PDB entry 8PFJ | electron microscopy, 3.40 A resolution | chains J and H of the 9 polymer chains in the assembly

== Chain J ==
Protein: DNA-directed RNA polymerase subunit beta'
Source organism: Escherichia coli
Notes: EC 2.7.7.6
UniProt: P0A8T7 (RPOC_ECOLI); residues 2-1407 here = UniProt positions 2-1407
Chain sequence (1416 residues; each row starts with the number of its first residue):
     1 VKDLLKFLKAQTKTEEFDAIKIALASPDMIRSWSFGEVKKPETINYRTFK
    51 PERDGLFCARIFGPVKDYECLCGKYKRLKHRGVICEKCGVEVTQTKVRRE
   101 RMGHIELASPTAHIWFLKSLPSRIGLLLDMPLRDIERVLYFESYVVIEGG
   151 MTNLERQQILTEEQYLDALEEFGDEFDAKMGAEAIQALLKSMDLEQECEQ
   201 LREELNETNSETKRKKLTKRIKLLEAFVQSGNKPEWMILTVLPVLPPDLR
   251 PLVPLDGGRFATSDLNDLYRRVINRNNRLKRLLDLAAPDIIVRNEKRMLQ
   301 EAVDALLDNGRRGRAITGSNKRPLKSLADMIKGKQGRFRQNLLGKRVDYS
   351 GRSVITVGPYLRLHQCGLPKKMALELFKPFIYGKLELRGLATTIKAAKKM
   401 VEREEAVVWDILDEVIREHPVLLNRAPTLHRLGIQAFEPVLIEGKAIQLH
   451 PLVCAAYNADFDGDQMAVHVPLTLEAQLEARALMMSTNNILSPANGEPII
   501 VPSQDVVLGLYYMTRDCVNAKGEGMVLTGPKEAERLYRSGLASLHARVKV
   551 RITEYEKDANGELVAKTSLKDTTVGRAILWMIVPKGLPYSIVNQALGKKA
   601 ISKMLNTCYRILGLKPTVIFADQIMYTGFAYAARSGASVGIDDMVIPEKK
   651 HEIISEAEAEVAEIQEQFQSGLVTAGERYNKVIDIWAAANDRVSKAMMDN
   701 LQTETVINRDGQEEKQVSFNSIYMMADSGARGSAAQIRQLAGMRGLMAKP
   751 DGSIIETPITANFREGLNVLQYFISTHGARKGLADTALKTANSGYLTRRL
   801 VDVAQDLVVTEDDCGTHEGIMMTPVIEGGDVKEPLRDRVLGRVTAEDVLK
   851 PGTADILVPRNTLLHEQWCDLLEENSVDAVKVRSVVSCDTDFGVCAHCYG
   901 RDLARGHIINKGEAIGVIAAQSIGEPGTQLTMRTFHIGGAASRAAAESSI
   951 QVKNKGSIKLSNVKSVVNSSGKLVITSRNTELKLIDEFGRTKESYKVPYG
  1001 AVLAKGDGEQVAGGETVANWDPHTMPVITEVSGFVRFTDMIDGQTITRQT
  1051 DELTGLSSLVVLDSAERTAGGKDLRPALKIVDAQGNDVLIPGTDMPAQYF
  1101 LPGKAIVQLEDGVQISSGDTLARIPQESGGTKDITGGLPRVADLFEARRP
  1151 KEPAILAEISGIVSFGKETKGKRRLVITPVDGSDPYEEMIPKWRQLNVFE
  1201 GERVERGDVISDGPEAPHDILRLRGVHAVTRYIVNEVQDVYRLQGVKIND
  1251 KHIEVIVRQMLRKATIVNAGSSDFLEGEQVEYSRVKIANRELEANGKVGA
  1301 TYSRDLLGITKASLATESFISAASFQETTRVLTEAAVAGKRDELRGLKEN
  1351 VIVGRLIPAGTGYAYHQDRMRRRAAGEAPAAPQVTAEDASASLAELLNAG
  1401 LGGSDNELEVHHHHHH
Disordered / not traced: 1-14, 936-946, 1127-1133, 1376-1416
Differences from the reference sequence: expression tag (1, 1408-1416)
UniProt features mapped onto this chain:
  - binding site (Zn(2+)): Cys70, Cys72, Cys85, Cys88, Cys814, Cys888, Cys895, Cys898
  - binding site (Mg(2+)): Asp460, Asp462, Asp464
  - modified residue: Lys983 (N6-acetyllysine)
  - mutagenesis: Gln504 (Q504P: Resistant to antibiotics salinamide A and B), Asn690 (N690D: Resistant to antibiotics salinamide A and B), Met697 (M697V: Resistant to antibiotics salinamide A and B), Ala735 (A735T: Resistant to antibiotics salinamide A and B), Arg738 (R738C/H/P/S: Resistant to antibiotics salinamide A and B), Ala748 (A748E: Resistant to antibiotics salinamide A and B), Pro758 (P758S/T: Resistant to antibiotics salinamide A and B), Phe763 (F763C: Resistant to antibiotics salinamide A and B), Ser775 (S775A: Resistant to antibiotics salinamide A and B), Ala779 (A779T/V: Resistant to antibiotics salinamide A and B), Arg780 (R780C: Resistant to antibiotics salinamide A and B), Gly782 (G782A/C: Resistant to antibiotics salinamide A and B), 1 further mutagenesis entry in UniProt

== Chain H ==
Protein: DNA-directed RNA polymerase subunit alpha
Source organism: Escherichia coli
Notes: EC 2.7.7.6
UniProt: P0A7Z4 (RPOA_ECOLI); residue numbers follow UniProt; this construct covers 1-329
Chain sequence (329 residues; numbered 1 to 329; the number before each row is that of its first residue):
     1 MQGSVTEFLKPRLVDIEQVSSTHAKVTLEPLERGFGHTLGNALRRILLSS
    51 MPGCAVTEVEIDGVLHEYSTKEGVQEDILEILLNLKGLAVRVQGKDEVIL
   101 TLNKSGIGPVTAADITHDGDVEIVKPQHVICHLTDENASISMRIKVQRGR
   151 GYVPASTRIHSEEDERPIGRLLVDACYSPVERIAYNVEAARVEQRTDLDK
   201 LVIEMETNGTIDPEEAIRRAATILAEQLEAFVDLRDVRQPEVKEEKPEFD
   251 PILLRPVDDLELTVRSANCLKAEAIHYIGDLVQRTEVELLKTPNLGKKSL
   301 TEIKDVLASRGLSLGMRLENWPPASIADE
Disordered / not traced: 1-2, 234-329
UniProt features mapped onto this chain:
  - region: Glu162 to Glu165 (Required for interaction with Crp at class II promoters)
  - modified residue: Arg265 (ADP-ribosylarginine), Lys297 (N6-acetyllysine), Lys298 (N6-acetyllysine)
  - mutagenesis: Arg45 (R45C: In rpoA112; temperature-sensitive, blocks RNA polymerase assembly), Glu162 to Glu165 (5-fold decrease in CRP-class II promoter-dependent transcription), Glu165 (E165K: 5-fold decrease in CRP-class II promoter-dependent transcription), Arg191 (R191C: In rpoA101; temperature-sensitive)

== Interface between chain J and chain H ==
Pairs across the interface (32; chain J residue first):
  Trp409(J) - Gln194(H)
  Asp410(J) - Arg191(H)  salt bridge
  Asp413(J) - Arg191(H)  salt bridge
  Glu443(J) - Thr196(H)  hydrogen bond
  Val526(J) - Leu83(H)  hydrophobic
  Val526(J) - Lys86(H)  hydrogen bond (backbone-side chain)
  Val526(J) - Asp174(H)
  Leu527(J) - Leu83(H)
  Thr528(J) - Leu83(H)
  Thr528(J) - Lys86(H)
  Lys531(J) - Arg182(H)
  Glu532(J) - Lys86(H)  salt bridge
  Glu532(J) - Tyr152(H)  hydrogen bond
  Glu534(J) - Arg182(H)
  Glu534(J) - Ile183(H)
  Arg535(J) - Leu48(H)
  Arg535(J) - Cys176(H)
  Arg535(J) - Ser178(H)  hydrogen bond (side chain-backbone)
  Arg535(J) - Val180(H)  hydrogen bond (side chain-backbone)
  Arg535(J) - Glu181(H)
  Leu536(J) - Tyr152(H)  hydrophobic
  Arg538(J) - Arg44(H)
  Arg538(J) - Leu48(H)
  Ser539(J) - Ser49(H)  hydrogen bond
  Leu541(J) - Pro154(H)  hydrophobic
  Lys549(J) - Leu79(H)
  Arg551(J) - Glu80(H)  salt bridge
  Arg551(J) - Leu83(H)
  Arg551(J) - Asn84(H)  hydrogen bond
  Leu569(J) - Leu79(H)  hydrophobic
  Leu569(J) - Leu83(H)  hydrophobic
  Met581(J) - Arg182(H)
Also at the interface, not in a pair above, chain J (20 interface residues in all): Met525
Also at the interface, not in a pair above, chain H (21 interface residues in all): Glu206

== Summary ==
Chain J and chain H form an interface of 20 and 21 residues respectively, with 7 hydrogen bonds and 4 salt
bridges. Polar contacts include Asp410(J)-Arg191(H), Asp413(J)-Arg191(H) and Glu532(J)-Lys86(H).
Here chain J is DNA-directed RNA polymerase subunit beta' and chain H is DNA-directed RNA polymerase subunit
alpha, both from Escherichia coli. Entry 8PFJ (fully recruited RfaH bound to E. coli transcription complex
paused at ops site (not fully complementary ...) was determined by electron microscopy (same publication as
8PEN, 8PFG, 8PH9, 8PHK, 8PIB, 8PID, 8PIL and 8PIM).
